PDB entry 7P19 | X-ray diffraction, 3.24 A resolution | chains A and E

# Chain A
Name: Processed angiotensin-converting enzyme 2
From: Homo sapiens
UniProt: Q9BYF1 (ACE2_HUMAN); residue numbers follow UniProt; this construct covers 19-615
Chain sequence (599 residues; each row starts with the number of its first residue):
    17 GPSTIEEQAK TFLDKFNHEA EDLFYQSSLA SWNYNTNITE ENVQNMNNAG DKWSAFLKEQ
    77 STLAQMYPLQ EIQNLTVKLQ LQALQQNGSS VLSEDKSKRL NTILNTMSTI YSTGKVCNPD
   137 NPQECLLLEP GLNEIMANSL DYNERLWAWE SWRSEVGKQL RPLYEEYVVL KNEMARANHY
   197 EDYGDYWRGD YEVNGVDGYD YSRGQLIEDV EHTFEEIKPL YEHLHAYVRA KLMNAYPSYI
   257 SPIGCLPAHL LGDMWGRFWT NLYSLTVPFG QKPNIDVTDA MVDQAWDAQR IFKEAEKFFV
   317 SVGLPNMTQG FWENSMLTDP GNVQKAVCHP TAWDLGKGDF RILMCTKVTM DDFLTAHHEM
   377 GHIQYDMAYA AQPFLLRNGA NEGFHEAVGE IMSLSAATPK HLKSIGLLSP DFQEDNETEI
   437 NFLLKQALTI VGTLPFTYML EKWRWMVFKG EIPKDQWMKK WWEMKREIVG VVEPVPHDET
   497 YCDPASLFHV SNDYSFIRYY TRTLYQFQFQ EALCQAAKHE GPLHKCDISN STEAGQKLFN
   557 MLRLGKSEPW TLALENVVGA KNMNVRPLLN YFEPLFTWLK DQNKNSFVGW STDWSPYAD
Unresolved in the structure: 17-18
Disulfides: Cys133-Cys141, Cys344-Cys361, Cys530-Cys542
Glycans and other covalent adducts: N-acetylglucosamine (NAG) linked to Asn90
Sequence notes: expression tag (17-18)
Metal / ion sites: Zn2+: His374, His378, Glu402
Curated features (UniProtKB/Swiss-Prot):
  - region (Interaction with SARS-CoV spike glycoprotein): Asp30 to Tyr41, Met82 to Pro84, Lys353 to Arg357
  - active site: Glu375 (Proton acceptor), His505 (Proton donor)
  - binding site (chloride): Arg169, Trp477, Lys481
  - binding site (substrate): Arg273, His345, Pro346, Tyr515
  - binding site (Zn(2+)): His374, His378, Glu402
  - glycosylation (N-linked (GlcNAc...) asparagine): Asn53, Asn90, Asn103, Asn322, Asn432, Asn546
  - mutagenesis: Ser19 (S19P: Increases slightly the interaction with RBD domain of SARS-CoV-2 spike protein), Gln24 to Lys26 (Slightly inhibits interaction with SARS-CoV spike glycoprotein), Gln24 (Q24T: Increases slightly the interaction with RBD domain of SARS-CoV-2 spike protein), Ala25 (A25V: Increases slightly the interaction with RBD domain of SARS-CoV-2 spike protein), Thr27 (T27Y: Increases slightly the interaction with RBD domain of SARS-CoV-2 spike protein. In sACE2.v2.2; increases interaction with RBD domain of SARS-CoV-2 spike protein ...), Leu29 (L29F: Increases slightly the interaction with RBD domain of SARS-CoV-2 spike protein), Lys31 (K31D: Abolishes interaction with SARS-CoV spike glycoprotein; K31Y: Increases slightly the interaction with RBD domain of SARS-CoV-2 spike protein), Asn33 (N33D: Increases slightly the interaction with RBD domain of SARS-CoV-2 spike protein), His34 (H34A: Increases slightly the interaction with RBD domain of SARS-CoV-2 spike protein), Glu37 (E37A: No effect on interaction with SARS-CoV spike glycoprotein), Asp38 (D38A: No effect on interaction with SARS-CoV spike glycoprotein), Leu39 (L39R: Increases slightly the interaction with RBD domain of SARS-CoV-2 spike protein), 48 further mutagenesis entries in UniProt
Reported in the primary citation:
  - Zn2+ coordination: His374, Glu375, His378, Glu402

# Chain E
Name: Spike protein S1
From: Severe acute respiratory syndrome coronavirus 2
UniProt: P0DTC2 (SPIKE_SARS2); residue numbers follow UniProt; this construct covers 334-541
Chain sequence (210 residues; row label = number of the first residue in the row):
   332 GPNLCPFGEV FNATRFASVY AWNRKRISNC VADYSVLYNS ASFSTFKCYG VSPTKLNDLC
   392 FTNVYADSFV IRGDEVRQIA PGQTGKIADY NYKLPDDFTG CVIAWNSNNL DSKVGGNYNY
   452 LYRLFRKSNL KPFERDISTE IYQAGSTPCN GVEGFNCYFP LQSYGFYPTN GVGYQPYRVV
   512 VLSFELLHAP ATVCGPKKST NLVKNKCVNF
Unresolved in the structure: 332-338, 361-365, 520-541
Disulfides: Cys379-Cys432, Cys480-Cys488
Sequence notes: expression tag (332-333); engineered mutation Tyr498 (Gln in P0DTC2)
Curated features (UniProtKB/Swiss-Prot):
  - region: Arg403 to Asp405 (Integrin-binding motif), Asn448 to Phe456 (Immunodominant HLA epitope recognized by the CD8+)
  - glycosylation: Asn343 (N-linked (GlcNAc...) (complex) asparagine)
  - natural variant: Gly339 (G339D: In strain: Omicron/BA.1, Omicron/BA.2 and 4 more; G339H: In strain: Omicron/BA.2.75, Omicron/XBB.1.5 and 1 more), Arg346 (R346K: In strain: Mu/B.1.621; R346T: In strain: Omicron/BQ.1.1, Omicron/XBB.1.5 and 1 more), Leu368 (L368I: In strain: Omicron/XBB.1.5, Omicron/EG.5.1), Ser371 (S371F: In strain: Omicron/BA.2, Omicron/BA.2.12.1 and 6 more; S371L: In strain: Omicron/BA.1), Ser373 (S373P: In strain: Omicron/BA.1, Omicron/BA.2 and 7 more), Ser375 (S375F: In strain: Omicron/BA.1, Omicron/BA.2 and 7 more), Thr376 (T376A: In strain: Omicron/BA.2, Omicron/BA.2.12.1 and 5 more), Asp405 (D405N: In strain: Omicron/BA.2, Omicron/BA.2.12.1 and 6 more), Arg408 (R408S: In strain: Omicron/BA.2, Omicron/BA.2.12.1 and 6 more), Lys417 (K417N: In strain: Beta/B.1.351, Omicron/BA.1 and 8 more; K417T: In strain: Gamma/P.1), Asn440 (N440K: In strain: Omicron/BA.1, Omicron/BA.2 and 7 more), Lys444 (K444T: In strain: Omicron/BQ.1.1), 15 further natural variant entries in UniProt
  - mutagenesis: Asn343 (N343Q: Reduced viral infectivity), Leu452 (L452R: Increased resistance to neutralizing antibodies. Decreases HLA binding to NF9 epitope. Increased binding affinity to human ACE2), Tyr453 (Y453F: Decreased HLA binding to NF9 epitope. Increased binding affinity to human ACE2), Ala475 (A475V: Increased resistance to neutralizing antibodies), Val483 (V483A: Increased resistance to neutralizing antibodies), Glu484 (E484D: Increased replication in human TMEM106B overexpressing cells), Phe490 (F490L: Increased resistance to neutralizing antibodies and human covalescent sera neutralization), Gln493 (Q493N: Reduced host ACE2-binding affinity in vitro; Q493Y: Reduced host ACE2-binding affinity in vitro), Asn501 (N501T: Reduced host ACE2-binding affinity in vitro; N501Y: Increased binding affinity to human ACE2), His519 (H519P: Increased resistance to human covalescent sera neutralization)
Reported in the primary citation:
  - mutagenesis - E484K: decreased binding to Processed angiotensin-converting enzyme 2 (chain A)
  - mutagenesis - Q493K/Q498Y/P499T: increased binding to Processed angiotensin-converting enzyme 2 (chain A)

# Chain A / chain E interface
Pairs across the interface (33; chain A residue first):
  Gln24(A) - Ala475(E)
  Gln24(A) - Asn487(E)  hydrogen bond
  Thr27(A) - Phe456(E)
  Thr27(A) - Tyr489(E)
  Phe28(A) - Tyr489(E)
  Asp30(A) - Lys417(E)  salt bridge
  Asp30(A) - Leu455(E)
  Asp30(A) - Phe456(E)
  Lys31(A) - Tyr489(E)
  His34(A) - Gln493(E)
  Glu35(A) - Gln493(E)
  Glu37(A) - Tyr505(E)
  Asp38(A) - Tyr449(E)  hydrogen bond
  Asp38(A) - Tyr498(E)
  Tyr41(A) - Tyr498(E)  hydrophobic
  Tyr41(A) - Thr500(E)  hydrogen bond
  Tyr41(A) - Asn501(E)  hydrogen bond
  Gln42(A) - Tyr449(E)  hydrogen bond
  Gln42(A) - Tyr498(E)  hydrogen bond
  Met82(A) - Phe486(E)  hydrophobic
  Tyr83(A) - Phe486(E)
  Tyr83(A) - Asn487(E)  hydrogen bond
  Tyr83(A) - Tyr489(E)  hydrogen bond
  Asn330(A) - Thr500(E)
  Lys353(A) - Gly496(E)  hydrogen bond (side chain-backbone)
  Lys353(A) - Tyr498(E)
  Lys353(A) - Asn501(E)
  Lys353(A) - Gly502(E)  hydrogen bond (backbone-backbone)
  Lys353(A) - Tyr505(E)
  Gly354(A) - Gly502(E)
  Gly354(A) - Tyr505(E)
  Asp355(A) - Thr500(E)  hydrogen bond
  Arg357(A) - Thr500(E)
Interface residues without a listed pair, chain A (19 interface residues in all): Arg393
Interface residues without a listed pair, chain E (18 interface residues in all): Gly446, Tyr453, Gly476
The authors on this interface:
  - residue pairs: Tyr449(E)-Asp38(A) (hydrogen bond), Leu455(E)-Asp30(A) (hydrophobic contact), Phe456(E)-Thr27(A) (hydrophobic contact), Phe456(E)-Asp30(A) (hydrophobic contact), Ala475(E)-Gln24(A) (hydrophobic contact), Phe486(E)-Met82(A) (hydrophobic contact), Asn487(E)-Gln24(A), Asn487(E)-Tyr83(A), Tyr489(E)-Lys31(A) (hydrophobic contact), Gln493(E)-His34(A) (hydrophobic contact), Gln493(E)-Glu35(A), Gly496(E)-Lys353(A) (hydrogen bond), Tyr498(E)-Gln42(A) (hydrogen bond), Tyr498(E)-Asp38(A), Tyr498(E)-Tyr41(A), Tyr498(E)-Lys353(A), Thr500(E)-Tyr41(A), Thr500(E)-Asp355(A) (hydrogen bond), Asn501(E)-Lys353(A), Gly502(E)-Lys353(A), Gly502(E)-Gly354(A) (hydrophobic contact), Tyr505(E)-Lys353(A) (hydrophobic contact), Tyr505(E)-Gly354(A) (hydrophobic contact), Tyr505(E)-Glu37(A)
  - hot spots on chain E (mutagenesis) - Q498Y (2.5-fold): increased binding to Processed angiotensin-converting enzyme 2 (chain A)

# In short
The interface between chain A and chain E involves 19 residues on one side and 18 on the other, with 11
hydrogen bonds and 1 salt bridge. Among the polar pairs are Asp30(A)-Lys417(E), Gln24(A)-Asn487(E) and
Asp38(A)-Tyr449(E). The paper describes hydrogen bonds between Tyr449(E) and Asp38(A), Gly496(E) and Lys353(A)
and Tyr498(E) and Gln42(A) among others; hydrophobic contacts between Leu455(E) and Asp30(A), Phe456(E) and
Thr27(A) and Phe456(E) and Asp30(A) among others; contacts between Asn487(E) and Gln24(A), Asn487(E) and
Tyr83(A) and Gln493(E) and Glu35(A) among others. The paper reports that Q493K/Q498Y/P499T and Q498Y of chain
E increase binding to Processed angiotensin-converting enzyme 2 (chain A); Zn2+ coordination by His374(A),
Glu375(A) and His378(A) among others.
Chain A is Processed angiotensin-converting enzyme 2 (Homo sapiens) and chain E is Spike protein S1 (Severe
acute respiratory syndrome coronavirus 2); the structure, Crystal structure of SARS-CoV-2 RBD Q498Y complexed
with human ACE2, was determined by X-ray diffraction.
